4Y8V - chains B and D of the 4 polymer chains in the assembly; structure by X-ray diffraction, 2.10 A resolution.

[Chain B (and D)]
Protein: beta subunit of acetyl-CoA synthetase (NDP forming)
Source organism: Korarchaeum cryptofilum (strain OPF8)
Notes: chain D of this document is another copy of the same molecule, construct and numbering; everything in this record applies to it too
Reference sequence: B1L7P8 (B1L7P8_KORCO); residue numbers follow UniProt; this construct covers 1-230
Chain sequence (230 residues; row label = number of the first residue in the row):
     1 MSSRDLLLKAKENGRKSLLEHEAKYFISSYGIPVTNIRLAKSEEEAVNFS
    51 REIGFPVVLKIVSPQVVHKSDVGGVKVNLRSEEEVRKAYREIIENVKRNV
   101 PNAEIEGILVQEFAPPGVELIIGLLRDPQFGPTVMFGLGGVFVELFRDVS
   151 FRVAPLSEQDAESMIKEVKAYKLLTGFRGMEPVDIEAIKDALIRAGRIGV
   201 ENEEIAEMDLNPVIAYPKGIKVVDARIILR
Unresolved in the structure: 1
Ligand contacts: ADP (adenosine-5'-diphosphate): Thr-35, Val-58, Lys-60, Val-67, His-68, Lys-69, Ser-70, Val-75, Gln-111, Glu-112, Phe-113, Ala-114, Glu-119, Pro-212, Val-223, Asp-224, Arg-226
From the paper describing this entry:
  - binding site for ADP: Lys-60, Lys-69, Ser-70, Gln-111, Glu-112, Ala-114, Arg-226
  - catalytic residues: His-68, Arg-178, Arg-226 (proposed by the authors, not directly observed)

[Chain B / chain D interface]
Contacting residue pairs - 19 pairs, chain B then chain D:
  Val-141(B) with Phe-177(D), hydrophobic
  Phe-142(B) with Phe-142(D), hydrophobic; Phe-146(D), hydrophobic
  Glu-144(B) with Arg-178(D), salt bridge
  Leu-145(B) with Lys-172(D); Leu-173(D), hydrophobic; Phe-177(D), hydrophobic
  Phe-146(B) with Phe-142(D), hydrophobic; Lys-169(D); Ala-170(D), hydrophobic; Leu-173(D), hydrophobic
  Lys-169(B) with Phe-146(D)
  Ala-170(B) with Phe-146(D), hydrophobic
  Lys-172(B) with Leu-145(D)
  Leu-173(B) with Leu-145(D), hydrophobic; Phe-146(D), hydrophobic
  Phe-177(B) with Val-141(D), hydrophobic; Leu-145(D), hydrophobic
  Arg-178(B) with Glu-144(D)
Interface residues without a listed pair, chain D (12 interface residues in all): Asp-71

[In short]
11 residues of chain B and 12 residues of chain D are in contact; the contacts include 1 salt bridge. The
salt-bridged pair is Glu-144(B)/Arg-178(D). Chain B binds ADP. The paper reports catalytic residues His-68(B),
Arg-178(B) and Arg-226(B); a binding site for ADP at Lys-60(B), Lys-69(B) and Ser-70(B) among others.
Chain B and chain D are both beta subunit of acetyl-CoA synthetase (NDP forming) (Korarchaeum cryptofilum
(strain OPF8)); the structure, Ca. Korarchaeum cryptofilum dinucleotide forming Acetyl-coenzyme A synthetase 1
in complex with ADP and additional ADP ..., was determined by X-ray diffraction together with 4XYL, 4XYM,
4XZ3, 4YAJ, 4YAK, 4YB8, 4YBZ and 5HBR from the same study.
